5C09 - chains D and E of the 5 polymer chains in the assembly; structure by X-ray diffraction, 2.48 A resolution.

Chain D:
Protein: 1E6 TCR Alpha Chain
From: Homo sapiens
Sequence (200 residues; numbered 3 to 202; the number before each row is that of its first residue):
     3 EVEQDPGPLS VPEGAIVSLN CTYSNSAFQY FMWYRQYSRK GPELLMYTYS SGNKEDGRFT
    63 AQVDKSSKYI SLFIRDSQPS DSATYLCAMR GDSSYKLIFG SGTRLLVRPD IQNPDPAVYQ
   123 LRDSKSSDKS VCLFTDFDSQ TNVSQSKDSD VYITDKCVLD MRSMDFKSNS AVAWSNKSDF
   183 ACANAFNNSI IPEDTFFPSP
Unresolved in the structure: 200-202
Disulfide bonds: C23-C89

Chain E:
Protein: 1E6 TCR Beta Chain
From: Homo sapiens
Sequence (246 residues; numbered 1 to 246; the number before each row is that of its first residue):
     1 DAGVIQSPRH EVTEMGQQVT LRCKPISGHD YLFWYRQTMM RGLELLIYFN NNVPIDDSGM
    61 PEDRFSAKMP NASFSTLKIQ PSEPRDSAVY FCASSLWEKL AKNIQYFGAG TRLSVLEDLK
   121 NVFPPEVAVF EPSEAEISHT QKATLVCLAT GFYPDHVELS WWVNGKEVHS GVCTDPQPLK
   181 EQPALNDSRY ALSSRLRVSA TFWQDPRNHF RCQVQFYGLS ENDEWTQDRA KPVTQIVSAE
   241 AWGRAD
Unresolved in the structure: 1-2
Disulfide bonds: C23-C92, C147-C212

Chain D / chain E interface:
Residue-residue contacts - 83 pairs, chain D then chain E:
  Y32(D) - N103(E)
  M34(D) - N103(E)
  Y36(D) - N103(E)
  Y36(D) - Q105(E)
  Q38(D) - Q37(E)  hydrogen bond
  S40(D) - P176(E)
  R41(D) - R112(E)
  R41(D) - D155(E)  salt bridge
  K42(D) - F91(E)
  G43(D) - F91(E)
  P44(D) - L43(E)  hydrophobic
  P44(D) - F107(E)
  L46(D) - N103(E)
  Y49(D) - A101(E)
  Y49(D) - K102(E)
  Y49(D) - N103(E)
  L88(D) - G42(E)
  R92(D) - L100(E)
  R92(D) - N103(E)  hydrogen bond
  S96(D) - Y48(E)
  S96(D) - D56(E)  hydrogen bond
  Y97(D) - Y31(E)  hydrophobic
  Y97(D) - F33(E)  hydrophobic
  Y97(D) - Y48(E)  hydrogen bond (backbone-side chain)
  Y97(D) - W97(E)  hydrogen bond
  Y97(D) - L100(E)  hydrophobic
  K98(D) - L45(E)
  K98(D) - Y48(E)
  K98(D) - D56(E)
  K98(D) - S58(E)  hydrogen bond
  K98(D) - G59(E)
  L99(D) - Y35(E)
  L99(D) - Q105(E)
  F101(D) - L43(E)
  G102(D) - G42(E)
  S103(D) - R41(E)
  S103(D) - G42(E)
  R106(D) - Q177(E)  hydrogen bond
  D117(D) - H139(E)  salt bridge
  Y121(D) - S133(E)
  Y121(D) - A135(E)  hydrophobic
  Y121(D) - E136(E)
  Y121(D) - H139(E)
  Q122(D) - S133(E)
  L123(D) - F130(E)  hydrophobic
  L123(D) - E131(E)
  L123(D) - S133(E)
  R124(D) - F130(E)
  R124(D) - E131(E)
  D125(D) - V129(E)
  D125(D) - F130(E)
  D125(D) - E131(E)
  S126(D) - V129(E)  hydrogen bond (backbone-backbone)
  S126(D) - E131(E)  hydrogen bond (backbone-side chain)
  K131(D) - F130(E)
  V133(D) - F130(E)  hydrophobic
  L135(D) - T144(E)
  Q147(D) - L179(E)
  Y154(D) - L179(E)  hydrophobic
  Y154(D) - K180(E)
  Y154(D) - E181(E)
  I155(D) - L179(E)
  T156(D) - S193(E)
  T156(D) - R195(E)  hydrogen bond
  D157(D) - D175(E)
  D157(D) - R195(E)
  C159(D) - C173(E)  disulfide
  C159(D) - T174(E)
  V160(D) - C173(E)
  L161(D) - G171(E)
  L161(D) - V172(E)
  L161(D) - C173(E)  hydrophobic
  D162(D) - G171(E)  hydrogen bond (backbone-backbone)
  M163(D) - R197(E)
  R164(D) - S170(E)
  F168(D) - K142(E)
  F168(D) - R197(E)
  S170(D) - R197(E)
  S172(D) - R195(E)
  A173(D) - R195(E)
  V174(D) - R195(E)
  W176(D) - L148(E)  hydrophobic
  W176(D) - A191(E)  hydrophobic
Interface residues without a listed pair, chain D (50 interface residues in all): S132, D138
Interface residues without a listed pair, chain E (56 interface residues in all): M40, I104, A128, P132, T140, V146, P178, Q182, E240
Disulfides between the chains: C159(D)-C173(E)

Summary:
50 residues of chain D face 56 of chain E across their interface; the contacts include 1 disulfide bond, 11
hydrogen bonds and 2 salt bridges. Polar pairs include R41(D)-D155(E), D117(D)-H139(E) and Q38(D)-Q37(E).
Here chain D is 1E6 TCR Alpha Chain and chain E is 1E6 TCR Beta Chain, both from Homo sapiens. Entry 5C09 (HLA
class I histocompatibility antigen) was determined by X-ray diffraction (same publication as 5C07, 5C08, 5C0A,
5C0B, 5C0C, 5C0D and 6 further entries).
